2FZ2 - chains B and C of the 4 polymer chains in the assembly; structure by X-ray diffraction, 2.90 A resolution.

== Chain B (and C) ==
Molecule: Coat protein
Source organism: Turnip yellow mosaic virus
Notes: fragment: Viral coat protein; chain C of this document is another copy of the same molecule, construct and numbering; everything in this record applies to it too
UniProtKB: P20125 (COAT_TYMVA); numbering as in UniProt (aligned over 1-189)
Chain sequence (189 residues; row label = number of the first residue in the row):
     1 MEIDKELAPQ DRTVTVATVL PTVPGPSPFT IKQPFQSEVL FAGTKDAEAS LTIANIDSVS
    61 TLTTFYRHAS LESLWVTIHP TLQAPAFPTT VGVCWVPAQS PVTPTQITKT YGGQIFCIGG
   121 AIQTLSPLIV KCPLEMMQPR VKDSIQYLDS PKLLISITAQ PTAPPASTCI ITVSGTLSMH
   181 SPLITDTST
Sequence notes: variant Gln99 (Asn in P20125), Gln123 (Asn in P20125), Gln138 (Asn in P20125)

== How chain B and chain C interact ==
Residue-residue contacts (46; chain B residue first):
  Val14(B) - Pro182(C)
  Thr15(B) - Arg67(C)  hydrogen bond
  Thr15(B) - Ser181(C)
  Thr15(B) - Pro182(C)  hydrogen bond (side chain-backbone)
  Val16(B) - Val23(C)  hydrophobic
  Val16(B) - Arg67(C)  hydrogen bond (backbone-side chain)
  Val16(B) - His68(C)  hydrogen bond (backbone-side chain)
  Val16(B) - Ser181(C)  hydrogen bond (backbone-side chain)
  Ala17(B) - Thr22(C)
  Ala17(B) - Val23(C)  hydrogen bond (backbone-backbone)
  Ala17(B) - Arg67(C)
  Ala17(B) - His68(C)
  Ala17(B) - Ser144(C)
  Thr18(B) - Leu20(C)
  Thr18(B) - Pro21(C)
  Thr18(B) - Thr22(C)
  Thr18(B) - His68(C)
  Thr18(B) - Asp143(C)  hydrogen bond
  Thr18(B) - Ser144(C)  hydrogen bond (backbone-side chain)
  Val19(B) - Leu20(C)
  Val19(B) - Pro21(C)  hydrogen bond (backbone-backbone)
  Leu20(B) - Leu20(C)
  Val96(B) - Ile184(C)
  Pro97(B) - Ile184(C)  hydrophobic
  Ser100(B) - Leu183(C)
  Ser100(B) - Ile184(C)  hydrogen bond (side chain-backbone)
  Ser100(B) - Thr185(C)
  Pro101(B) - Thr185(C)
  Val102(B) - Thr185(C)
  Val102(B) - Asp186(C)
  Gln106(B) - Asp186(C)
  Lys109(B) - Thr185(C)
  Lys109(B) - Asp186(C)  salt bridge
  Lys109(B) - Thr187(C)
  Thr110(B) - Ile184(C)
  Thr110(B) - Thr185(C)
  Tyr111(B) - Ile184(C)  hydrophobic
  Met136(B) - Arg67(C)  hydrogen bond (backbone-side chain)
  Met137(B) - Arg67(C)
  Gln146(B) - Ile145(C)
  Tyr147(B) - Ser144(C)
  Leu148(B) - Asp143(C)
  Leu148(B) - Ser144(C)  hydrogen bond (backbone-backbone)
  Leu148(B) - Ile145(C)
  Asp149(B) - Arg67(C)  salt bridge
  Asp149(B) - Ser144(C)  hydrogen bond
Interface residues without a listed pair, chain B (27 interface residues in all): Pro21, Gln99, Gly112, Gln138, Ile145
Interface residues without a listed pair, chain C (22 interface residues in all): Pro26, Pro28, Phe29, Arg140, Gln146, Ser188

== In short ==
27 residues of chain B and 22 residues of chain C are in contact, with 13 hydrogen bonds and 2 salt bridges.
Polar pairs include Lys109(B)-Asp186(C), Asp149(B)-Arg67(C) and Thr15(B)-Arg67(C).
Chain B and chain C are both Coat protein (Turnip yellow mosaic virus); the structure, Structure of Turnip
Yellow Mosaic Virus at 100 K, was determined by X-ray diffraction, deposited together with 2FZ1.
